6Y9W - chains N and e of the 13 polymer chains in the assembly; structure by electron microscopy, 4.10 A resolution (low resolution: residue-level contacts below are approximate; hydrogen-bond / salt-bridge calls are withheld).

== Chain N (and e) ==
Molecule: Gag-Pol polyprotein
From: Human immunodeficiency virus 1
Notes: EC 3.4.23.16, 2.7.7.49, 2.7.7.7, 3.1.26.13, 3.1.13.2, 2.7.7.-, 3.1.-.-; chain e of this document is another copy of the same molecule, construct and numbering; everything in this record applies to it too
UniProtKB: P0C6F2 (POL_HV1LW); residues 1-220 here correspond to UniProt positions 133-352 (UniProt number = residue number + 132)
Sequence (220 residues; each row starts with the number of its first residue):
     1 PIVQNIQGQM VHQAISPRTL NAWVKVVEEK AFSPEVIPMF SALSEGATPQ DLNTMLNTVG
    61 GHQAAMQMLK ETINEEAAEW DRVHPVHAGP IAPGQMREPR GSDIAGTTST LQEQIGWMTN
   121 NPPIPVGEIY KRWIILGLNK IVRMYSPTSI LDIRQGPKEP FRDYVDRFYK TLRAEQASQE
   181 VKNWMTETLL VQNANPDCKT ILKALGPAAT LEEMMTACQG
Not modelled in the structure: 1-146 (chain e: fully traced)
UniProt features mapped onto this chain:
  - region: Asn57 to Gln95 (Interaction with human PPIA/CYPA and NUP153)
  - site: Gly89, Pro90 (Cis/trans isomerization of proline peptide bond)
Disulfides: Cys198-Cys218

== Chain N / chain e interface ==
Residue-residue contacts (9):
  Leu151(N) - Leu151(e)
  Ser178(N) - Glu180(e)
  Glu180(N) - Glu180(e)
  Val181(N) - Glu180(e)
  Val181(N) - Trp184(e)
  Trp184(N) - Leu151(e)
  Trp184(N) - Met185(e)
  Met185(N) - Trp184(e)
  Gln192(N) - Asp152(e)
Other interface residues (no listed pair), chain N (11 interface residues in all): Ser149, Glu175, Ala177, Thr188
Other interface residues (no listed pair), chain e (9 interface residues in all): Glu175, Val181, Leu189, Gln192

== Summary ==
11 residues of chain N face 9 of chain e across their interface.
Chain N and chain e are both Gag-Pol polyprotein (Human immunodeficiency virus 1); the structure, Structure of
the native full-length HIV-1 capsid protein in complex with Cyclophilin A from helical assembly ..., was
determined by electron microscopy together with 6Y9V, 6Y9X, 6Y9Y, 6Y9Z and 6ZDJ from the same study.
